Entry 9G8P (electron microscopy, 7.00 A resolution (low resolution: residue-level contacts below are approximate; hydrogen-bond / salt-bridge calls are withheld)); this record covers chains X and K of the 13 polymer chains in the assembly.

# Chain X
Molecule: CrPV-IRES RNA
Sequence (44 nucleotides; numbered 1 to 44; the number before each row is that of its first residue):
     1 UUUUUUUUUU UUUUUUUUUU UUUUUUCUCC UCUUUUUUUU UUUU

# Chain K
Protein: Exosome complex component RRP45
Source organism: Homo sapiens
UniProt: Q06265 (EXOS9_HUMAN); residue numbers follow UniProt; this construct covers 1-439
Chain sequence (443 residues; numbered -3 to 439; the number before each row is that of its first residue; numbers below 1 keep their minus sign (Gly-3 is residue -3)):
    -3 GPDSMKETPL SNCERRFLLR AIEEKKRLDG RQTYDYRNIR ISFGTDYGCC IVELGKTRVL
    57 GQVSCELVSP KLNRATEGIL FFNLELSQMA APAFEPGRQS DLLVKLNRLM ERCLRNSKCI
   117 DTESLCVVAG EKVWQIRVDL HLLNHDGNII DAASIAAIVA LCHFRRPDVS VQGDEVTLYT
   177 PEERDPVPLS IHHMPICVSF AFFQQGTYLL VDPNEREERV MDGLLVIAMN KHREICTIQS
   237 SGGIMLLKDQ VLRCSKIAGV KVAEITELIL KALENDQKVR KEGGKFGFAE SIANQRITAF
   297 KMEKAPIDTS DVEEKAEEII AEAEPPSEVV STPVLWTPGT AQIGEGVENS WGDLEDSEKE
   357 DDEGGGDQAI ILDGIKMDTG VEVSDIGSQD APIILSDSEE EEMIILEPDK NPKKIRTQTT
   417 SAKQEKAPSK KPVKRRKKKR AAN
Not modelled in the structure: -3 to 0, 354-439
Differences from the reference sequence: expression tag (-3 to 0)
Curated features (UniProtKB/Swiss-Prot):
  - modified residue: Ser65 (Phosphoserine), Lys297 (N6-acetyllysine), Ser306 (Phosphoserine), Ser346 (Phosphoserine), Ser392 (Phosphoserine), Ser394 (Phosphoserine)
  - cross-link (Glycyl lysine isopeptide (Lys-Gly)): Lys297 (interchain with G-Cter in SUMO1), Lys419 (interchain with G-Cter in SUMO2)
  - natural variant: Leu14 (L14P: In PCH1D), Arg161 to Asn439 (deletion: In PCH1D)
  - mutagenesis: Pro388 to Leu391 (Abolishes interaction with SETX), Ile390 to Leu391 (Abolishes interaction with SETX), Glu395 to Glu398 (Abolishes interaction with SETX)

# Interface between chain X and chain K
Contacting residue pairs (11):
  U17(X) - Arg94(K)
  U18(X) - Arg94(K)
  U21(X) - Phe77(K)
  U21(X) - Phe78(K)
  U22(X) - Arg104(K)
  U22(X) - Glu107(K)
  U22(X) - Arg111(K)
  U23(X) - Arg104(K)
  U23(X) - Arg111(K)
  U25(X) - Asn69(K)
  U25(X) - Arg70(K)
Interface residues without a listed pair, chain K (10 interface residues in all): Ile75, Leu76

# In short
6 residues of chain X face 10 of chain K across their interface. UniProt lists 8 mutagenesis sites on chain K.
Here chain X is CrPV-IRES RNA and chain K is Exosome complex component RRP45 (Homo sapiens). Entry 9G8P
(40S-bound human SKI2-exosome complex) was determined by electron microscopy together with 9G8N, 9G8Q and 9G8R
from the same study.
